Entry 7TMQ (electron microscopy, 3.30 A resolution); this record covers chains B and K of the 15 polymer chains in the assembly.

== Chain B ==
Molecule: Vacuolar proton pump subunit B
Organism: Saccharomyces cerevisiae
Reference sequence: A0A6A5Q585 (A0A6A5Q585_YEASX); numbering as in UniProt (aligned over 1-517)
Sequence (517 residues; numbered 1 to 517; the number before each row is that of its first residue):
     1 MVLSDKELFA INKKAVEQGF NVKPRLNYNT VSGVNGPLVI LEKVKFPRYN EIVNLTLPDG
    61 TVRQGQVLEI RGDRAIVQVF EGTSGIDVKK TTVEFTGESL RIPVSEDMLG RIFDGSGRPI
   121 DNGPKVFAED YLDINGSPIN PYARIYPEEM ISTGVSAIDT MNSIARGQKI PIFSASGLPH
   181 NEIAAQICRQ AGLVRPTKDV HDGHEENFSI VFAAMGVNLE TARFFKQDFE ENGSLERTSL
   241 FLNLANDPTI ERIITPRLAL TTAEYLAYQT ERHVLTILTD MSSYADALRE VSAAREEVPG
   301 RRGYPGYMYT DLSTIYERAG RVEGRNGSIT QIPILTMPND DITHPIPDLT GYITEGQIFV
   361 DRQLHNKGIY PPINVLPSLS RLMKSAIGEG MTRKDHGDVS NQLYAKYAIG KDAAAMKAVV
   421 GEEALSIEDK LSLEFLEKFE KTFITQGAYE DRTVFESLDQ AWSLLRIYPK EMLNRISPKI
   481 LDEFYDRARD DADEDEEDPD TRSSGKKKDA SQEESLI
Not modelled in the structure: 1-11, 197-206, 486-517
Small-molecule neighbours: ADP (adenosine-5'-diphosphate): Leu-379, Ser-380, Arg-381, Lys-384

== Chain K ==
Molecule: V-type proton ATPase subunit E
Organism: Saccharomyces cerevisiae
Reference sequence: A0A6A5Q7Y8 (A0A6A5Q7Y8_YEASX); residues 1-233 here = UniProt positions 1-233
Sequence (233 residues; numbered 1 to 233; the number before each row is that of its first residue):
     1 MSSAITALTP NQVNDELNKM QAFIRKEAEE KAKEIQLKAD QEYEIEKTNI VRNETNNIDG
    61 NFKSKLKKAM LSQQITKSTI ANKMRLKVLS AREQSLDGIF EETKEKLSGI ANNRDEYKPI
   121 LQSLIVEALL KLLEPKAIVK ALERDVDLIE SMKDDIMREY GEKAQRAPLE EIVISNDYLN
   181 KDLVSGGVVV SNASDKIEIN NTLEERLKLL SEEALPAIRL ELYGPSKTRK FFD
Not modelled in the structure: 1-26, 233

== How chain B and chain K interact ==
Pairs across the interface (76; chain B residue first):
  Lys-13(B) / Leu-220(K)
  Val-16(B) / Ala-217(K)
  Val-16(B) / Leu-220(K)  hydrophobic
  Gly-19(B) / Ala-214(K)
  Phe-20(B) / Ala-214(K)  hydrophobic
  Phe-20(B) / Ala-217(K)  hydrophobic
  Phe-20(B) / Ile-218(K)  hydrophobic
  Asn-21(B) / Leu-210(K)
  Val-22(B) / Arg-206(K)
  Lys-23(B) / Leu-209(K)
  Pro-24(B) / Glu-127(K)
  Pro-24(B) / Lys-131(K)
  Pro-24(B) / Ile-199(K)  hydrophobic
  Pro-24(B) / Leu-209(K)  hydrophobic
  Arg-25(B) / Leu-209(K)
  Leu-26(B) / Ile-197(K)  hydrophobic
  Leu-26(B) / Glu-198(K)
  Leu-26(B) / Ile-199(K)  hydrophobic
  Asn-27(B) / Lys-196(K)
  Asn-27(B) / Ile-197(K)
  Asn-27(B) / Glu-198(K)  hydrogen bond (backbone-backbone)
  Tyr-28(B) / Lys-196(K)
  Tyr-28(B) / Ile-197(K)  hydrophobic
  Asn-29(B) / Lys-196(K)  hydrogen bond (backbone-backbone)
  Thr-30(B) / Lys-196(K)
  Thr-30(B) / Ile-197(K)
  Lys-43(B) / Ile-197(K)
  Lys-45(B) / Lys-131(K)
  Lys-45(B) / Leu-132(K)
  Lys-45(B) / Ile-197(K)
  Glu-106(B) / Ser-226(K)
  Glu-106(B) / Thr-228(K)
  Asp-107(B) / Leu-89(K)
  Gly-110(B) / Asn-82(K)
  Gly-110(B) / Arg-85(K)  hydrogen bond (backbone-side chain)
  Arg-111(B) / Leu-89(K)
  Asp-121(B) / Asn-82(K)
  Asp-121(B) / Leu-86(K)
  Pro-124(B) / Leu-89(K)
  Pro-124(B) / Ser-90(K)
  Pro-124(B) / Glu-93(K)
  Val-126(B) / Leu-215(K)
  Phe-127(B) / Leu-96(K)  hydrophobic
  Phe-127(B) / Leu-215(K)  hydrophobic
  Phe-127(B) / Arg-219(K)  hydrogen bond (backbone-side chain)
  Phe-127(B) / Tyr-223(K)  hydrophobic
  Ala-128(B) / Leu-215(K)
  Ala-128(B) / Pro-216(K)
  Ala-128(B) / Arg-219(K)
  Glu-129(B) / Pro-216(K)
  Glu-129(B) / Arg-219(K)  salt bridge
  Glu-129(B) / Ser-226(K)
  Glu-129(B) / Arg-229(K)
  Asp-130(B) / Pro-216(K)
  Asp-130(B) / Arg-229(K)
  Tyr-131(B) / Glu-212(K)  hydrogen bond (side chain-backbone)
  Tyr-131(B) / Glu-213(K)
  Tyr-131(B) / Pro-216(K)
  Glu-230(B) / Gln-74(K)
  Glu-230(B) / Ile-75(K)
  Glu-230(B) / Ser-78(K)  hydrogen bond (backbone-side chain)
  Glu-231(B) / Gln-74(K)
  Glu-231(B) / Ile-75(K)
  Glu-236(B) / Arg-85(K)
  Tyr-265(B) / Arg-229(K)
  Tyr-268(B) / Phe-231(K)
  Gln-269(B) / Thr-228(K)
  Gln-269(B) / Arg-229(K)  hydrogen bond
  Gln-269(B) / Lys-230(K)  hydrogen bond (backbone-backbone)
  Gln-269(B) / Phe-231(K)  hydrogen bond (backbone-backbone)
  Gln-269(B) / Phe-232(K)
  Thr-270(B) / Thr-228(K)
  Glu-271(B) / Lys-230(K)
  Glu-271(B) / Phe-231(K)
  Gly-324(B) / Phe-231(K)
  Arg-325(B) / Phe-231(K)
Also at the interface, not in a pair above, chain B (45 interface residues in all): Phe-46, Leu-109, Asn-122, Gly-123, Gln-227, Gly-233, Leu-235
Also at the interface, not in a pair above, chain K (42 interface residues in all): Leu-71, Arg-92, Leu-133, Asn-192, Asn-200, Asn-201

== Overview ==
45 residues of chain B and 42 residues of chain K are in contact; the contacts include 9 hydrogen bonds and 1
salt bridge. Among the polar pairs are Glu-129(B)/Arg-219(K), Gly-110(B)/Arg-85(K) and Phe-127(B)/Arg-219(K).
Chain B binds ADP.
Here chain B is Vacuolar proton pump subunit B and chain K is V-type proton ATPase subunit E, both from
Saccharomyces cerevisiae. Entry 7TMQ (V1 complex lacking subunit C from Saccharomyces cerevisiae, State 3) was
determined by electron microscopy (same publication as 7TMM, 7TMO, 7TMP, 7TMR, 7TMS and 7TMT).
